3NVQ - chains A and E of the 4 polymer chains in the assembly; structure by X-ray diffraction, 2.40 A resolution.

== Chain A (and E) ==
Molecule: Semaphorin-7A
Organism: Homo sapiens
Notes: chain E of this document is another copy of the same molecule, construct and numbering; everything in this record applies to it too
UniProt: O75326 (SEM7A_HUMAN); numbering as in UniProt (aligned over 45-634)
Sequence (590 residues; row label = number of the first residue in the row):
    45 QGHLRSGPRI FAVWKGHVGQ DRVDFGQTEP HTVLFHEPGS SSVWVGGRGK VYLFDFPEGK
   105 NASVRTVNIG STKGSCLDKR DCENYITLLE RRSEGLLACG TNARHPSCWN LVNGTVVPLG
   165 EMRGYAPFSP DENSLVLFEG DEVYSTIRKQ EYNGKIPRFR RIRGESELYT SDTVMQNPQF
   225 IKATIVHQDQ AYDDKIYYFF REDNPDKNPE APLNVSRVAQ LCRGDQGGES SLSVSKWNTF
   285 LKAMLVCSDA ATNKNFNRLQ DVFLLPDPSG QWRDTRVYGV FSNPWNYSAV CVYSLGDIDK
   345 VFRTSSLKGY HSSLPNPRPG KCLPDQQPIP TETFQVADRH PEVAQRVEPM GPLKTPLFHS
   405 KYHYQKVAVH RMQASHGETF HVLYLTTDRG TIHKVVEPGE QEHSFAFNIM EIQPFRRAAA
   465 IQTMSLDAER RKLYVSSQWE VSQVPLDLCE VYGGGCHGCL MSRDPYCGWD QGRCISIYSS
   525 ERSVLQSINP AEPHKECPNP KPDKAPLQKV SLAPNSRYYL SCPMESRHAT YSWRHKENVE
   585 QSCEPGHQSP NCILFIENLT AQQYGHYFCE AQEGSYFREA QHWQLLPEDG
Unresolved in the structure: 45, 634
Modified positions: Asn105 (glycosylation site); Asn157 (glycosylation site); Asn258 (glycosylation site)
Swiss-Prot annotation at these positions:
  - region: Arg267 to Asp269 (Interaction with integrins)
  - motif: Arg267 to Asp269 (Cell attachment site)
  - modified residue: Arg135 (Asymmetric dimethylarginine)
  - glycosylation (N-linked (GlcNAc...) asparagine): Asn105, Asn157, Asn258, Asn330, Asn602
  - natural variant: Arg148 (R148W: In PFIC11), Arg207 (R207Q: Results in JMH-variant phenotype; R207W: Results in JMH-variant phenotype), Arg347 (R347L: Results in JMH-variant phenotype), Arg460 (R460H: Results in JMH-variant phenotype), Arg461 (R461C: Results in JMH-variant phenotype)
  - mutagenesis: Arg267 (R267K: Abolishes ITGB1-dependent enhancement of axon growth; when associated with E-269), Asp269 (D269E: Abolishes ITGB1-dependent enhancement of axon growth; when associated with K-267)
Disulfide bonds: Cys120-Cys126, Cys143-Cys152, Cys266-Cys366, Cys291-Cys335, Cys493-Cys511, Cys500-Cys541, Cys503-Cys518, Cys566-Cys613, Cys587-Cys596
Small-molecule neighbours:
  - N-acetylglucosamine (NAG; 2-acetamido-2-deoxy-beta-D-glucopyranose), molecule 1: Val62, Gly63, Asn105
  - N-acetylglucosamine (NAG), molecule 2: Gln223, Asp247, Asn258
  - 2-acetamido-2-deoxy-alpha-D-glucopyranose (NDG): Pro328, Asn330, His407, Gln409, Asp432
Reported in the primary citation:
  - contacts within the chain: Ser274-Ser277 (backbone contact), Ser274-Val278 (backbone contact)
  - post-translational modification sites: Asn105, Asn157, Asn258, Asn330

== How chain A and chain E interact ==
Residue-residue contacts (56; chain A residue first):
  Asn252(A) with Arg390(E)
  Pro253(A) with Arg390(E); Glu392(E)
  Glu254(A) with Met288(E); Val290(E); Asn299(E); Arg390(E), salt bridge
  Ala255(A) with Asn297(E)
  Pro256(A) with Asn297(E)
  Leu257(A) with Asn297(E), hydrogen bond (backbone-side chain)
  Met288(A) with Glu254(E)
  Val290(A) with Glu254(E)
  Thr296(A) with Pro328(E)
  Asn297(A) with Pro256(E); Leu257(E), hydrogen bond (side chain-backbone); Pro328(E)
  Lys298(A) with Pro328(E); Trp329(E)
  Asn299(A) with Trp329(E)
  Phe300(A) with Trp329(E), hydrophobic
  Asn327(A) with Trp329(E)
  Pro328(A) with Asn297(E); Lys298(E)
  Trp329(A) with Lys298(E); Phe300(E), hydrophobic; Asn327(E); Tyr331(E)
  Tyr331(A) with Trp329(E); Tyr331(E), hydrogen bond; Lys405(E)
  Arg390(A) with Asn252(E); Pro253(E); Glu254(E), salt bridge
  Lys405(A) with Tyr331(E)
  Arg561(A) with Arg561(E); Tyr562(E); Tyr563(E); Trp627(E)
  Tyr562(A) with Arg561(E); Tyr563(E)
  Tyr563(A) with Arg561(E); Tyr562(E); Tyr563(E), hydrophobic; Phe599(E); Ile600(E); Glu601(E)
  Gly590(A) with Gln592(E), hydrogen bond (backbone-side chain)
  Gln592(A) with Gly590(E); Gln592(E), hydrogen bond (backbone-side chain)
  Ile597(A) with Phe599(E), hydrophobic
  Phe599(A) with Tyr563(E), hydrophobic; Ile597(E), hydrophobic; Phe599(E), hydrophobic
  Ile600(A) with Tyr563(E)
  Glu601(A) with Tyr563(E)
  Trp627(A) with Arg561(E)
Interface residues without a listed pair, chain A (32 interface residues in all): Ser292, Glu392, His591
Interface residues without a listed pair, chain E (31 interface residues in all): Ala255, Ser292, His591

== Summary ==
Chain A and chain E form an interface of 32 and 31 residues respectively, with 5 hydrogen bonds and 2 salt
bridges. Polar pairs include Glu254(A)-Arg390(E), Leu257(A)-Asn297(E) and Tyr331(A)-Tyr331(E). Covalently
linked N-acetylglucosamine: at Asn105(A), Asn157(A) and Asn258(A). From the paper: modification sites
Asn105(A), Asn157(A) and Asn258(A) among others; contacts within the chain involving Ser274(A), Ser277(A) and
Val278(A).
Chain A and chain E are both Semaphorin-7A (Homo sapiens); the structure, Molecular mechanism of guidance cue
recognition, was determined by X-ray diffraction, deposited together with 3NVN and 3NVX.
